Entry 7KH1 (electron microscopy, 3.20 A resolution); this record covers chains C3 and C5 of the 48 polymer chains in the assembly.

# Chain C3
Name: baseplate organization protein, gp11
From: Vibrio phage XM1
Sequence (250 residues; each row starts with the number of its first residue):
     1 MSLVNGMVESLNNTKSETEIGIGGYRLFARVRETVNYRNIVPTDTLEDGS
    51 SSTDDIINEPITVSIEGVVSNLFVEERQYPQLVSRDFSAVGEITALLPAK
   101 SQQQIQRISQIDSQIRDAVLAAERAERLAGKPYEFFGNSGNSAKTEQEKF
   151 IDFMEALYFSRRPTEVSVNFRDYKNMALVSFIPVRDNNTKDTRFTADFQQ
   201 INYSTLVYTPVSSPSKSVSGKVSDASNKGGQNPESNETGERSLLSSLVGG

# Chain C5
Name: baseplate wedge protein, gp16
From: Vibrio phage XM1
Sequence (404 residues; row label = number of the first residue in the row):
     1 MSLTFNENGVQTNTFSELRALLEAGYREIYGTDIVTDQESPDGQRINLET
    51 LLRFDIESAFSWLYSNLDPDLNTGDMQQIIGKLSGLVLLPASRSQWDVTI
   101 NMSRAKTLPAGYTITDENNQNWFLDSDVDVLIGDNEVTFLSSLWGSISGI
   151 SGSSFTQATPEIGVVSISASADAIQGREEETPEQFRLRRQRSTENPAQST
   201 IGSIYAKLAQINGVTDLQVYDNSSDTPDQITGSSNPDILNGSEPVTIGAH
   251 TMWVVIEGGSLDDIGEVVAKHRLGNTKGSVQVSYIDTLTKPNGDDFQIVN
   301 LHNIDRPVLGDLYVRLTATQKVSGSPIDTDAIKNKLSLVDFEIGQYVDAD
   351 ALYQQSLITNSNYNVTDLEVSLNGIDWTDGRVFSGYDGKLSISTSNVTIT
   401 TVPV

# Interface between chain C3 and chain C5
Residue-residue contacts (36; chain C3 residue first):
  Ile93(C3) - Asp55(C5)
  Leu96(C3) - Asp55(C5)
  Leu96(C3) - Ala59(C5)  hydrophobic
  Pro98(C3) - Trp62(C5)
  Ala99(C3) - Gly74(C5)
  Ser101(C3) - Gln77(C5)
  Gln102(C3) - Trp144(C5)  hydrogen bond
  Gln102(C3) - Glu179(C5)
  Gln103(C3) - Leu143(C5)  hydrogen bond (side chain-backbone)
  Gln103(C3) - Trp144(C5)
  Gln103(C3) - Gly145(C5)
  Gln103(C3) - Glu179(C5)
  Gln104(C3) - Thr73(C5)  hydrogen bond (side chain-backbone)
  Gln104(C3) - Met76(C5)
  Gln104(C3) - Glu179(C5)
  Gln104(C3) - Pro182(C5)
  Gln106(C3) - Ser142(C5)  hydrogen bond (side chain-backbone)
  Gln106(C3) - Leu143(C5)  hydrogen bond (side chain-backbone)
  Gln106(C3) - Trp144(C5)
  Arg107(C3) - Glu179(C5)  salt bridge
  Gln110(C3) - Leu143(C5)
  Tyr208(C3) - Ser16(C5)
  Tyr208(C3) - Arg19(C5)
  Tyr208(C3) - Ala20(C5)
  Tyr208(C3) - Glu23(C5)  hydrogen bond
  Pro210(C3) - Phe15(C5)  hydrophobic
  Pro210(C3) - Arg19(C5)
  Lys221(C3) - Phe15(C5)
  Lys221(C3) - Leu51(C5)
  Lys221(C3) - Phe54(C5)
  Lys221(C3) - Asp55(C5)  salt bridge
  Val222(C3) - Phe15(C5)  hydrophobic
  Ser246(C3) - Leu187(C5)
  Gly249(C3) - Glu194(C5)
  Gly250(C3) - Gln190(C5)
  Gly250(C3) - Glu194(C5)
Also at the interface, not in a pair above, chain C3 (20 interface residues in all): Lys100, Ser223
Also at the interface, not in a pair above, chain C5 (27 interface residues in all): Thr14, Ala91, Thr181, Thr193
The authors on this interface:
  - interface residues, chain C3: Arg85(C3)

# Summary
The interface between chain C3 and chain C5 involves 20 residues on one side and 27 on the other, with 6
hydrogen bonds and 2 salt bridges. Polar contacts include Arg107(C3)-Glu179(C5), Lys221(C3)-Asp55(C5) and
Gln102(C3)-Trp144(C5). From the paper: the interface residue Arg85(C3).
Here chain C3 is baseplate organization protein, gp11 and chain C5 is baseplate wedge protein, gp16, both from
Vibrio phage XM1. Entry 7KH1 (Baseplate Complex for Myoviridae Phage XM1) was determined by electron
microscopy, deposited together with 7KMX, 7KJK and 7KLN.
